PDB entry 8EFT | electron microscopy, 9.68 A resolution (very low resolution: no residue pairs are listed; an interface is given only as per-side residue counts) | chains P and J of the 18 polymer chains in the assembly

== Chain P (and J) ==
Name: Dynamin-like 120 kDa protein, form S1
From: Homo sapiens
Notes: chain J of this document is another copy of the same molecule, construct and numbering; everything in this record applies to it too
UniProtKB: O60313 (OPA1_HUMAN); residues 195-960 here = UniProt positions 195-960
Amino-acid sequence (766 residues; each row starts with the number of its first residue):
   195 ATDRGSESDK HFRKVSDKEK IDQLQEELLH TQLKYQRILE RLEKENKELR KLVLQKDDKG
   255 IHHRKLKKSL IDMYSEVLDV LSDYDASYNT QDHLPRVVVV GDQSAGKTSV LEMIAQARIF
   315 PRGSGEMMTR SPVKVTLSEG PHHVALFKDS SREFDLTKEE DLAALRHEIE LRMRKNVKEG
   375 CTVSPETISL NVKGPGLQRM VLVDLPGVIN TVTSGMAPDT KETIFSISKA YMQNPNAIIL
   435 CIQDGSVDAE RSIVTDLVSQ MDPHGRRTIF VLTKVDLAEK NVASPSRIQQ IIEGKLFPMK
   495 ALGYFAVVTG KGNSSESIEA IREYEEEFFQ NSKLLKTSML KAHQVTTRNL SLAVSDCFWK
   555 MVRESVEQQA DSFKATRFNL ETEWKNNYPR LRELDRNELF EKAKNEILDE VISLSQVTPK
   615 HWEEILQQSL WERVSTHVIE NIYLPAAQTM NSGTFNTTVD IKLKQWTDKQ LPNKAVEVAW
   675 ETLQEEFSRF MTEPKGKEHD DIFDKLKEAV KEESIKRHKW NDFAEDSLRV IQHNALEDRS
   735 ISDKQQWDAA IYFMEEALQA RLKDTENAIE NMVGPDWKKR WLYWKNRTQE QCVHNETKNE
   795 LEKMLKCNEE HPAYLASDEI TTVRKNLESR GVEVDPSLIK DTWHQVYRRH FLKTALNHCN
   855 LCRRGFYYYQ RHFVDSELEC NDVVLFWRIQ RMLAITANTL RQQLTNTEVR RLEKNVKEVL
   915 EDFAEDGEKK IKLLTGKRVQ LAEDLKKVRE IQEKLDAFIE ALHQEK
UniProt features mapped onto this chain:
  - region: Gly-295 to Thr-302 (G1 motif), Met-321 to Arg-324 (G2 motif), Asp-398 to Gly-401 (G3 motif), Thr-467 to Asp-470 (G4 motif), Val-501 to Gly-504 (G5 motif)
  - binding site (GTP): Ser-298, Gly-300, Lys-301, Thr-302, Ser-303, Gly-317, Lys-468, Asp-470, Thr-503, Gly-506, Asn-507
  - binding site (Mg(2+)): Thr-302, Thr-323, Asp-398
  - modified residue: Lys-228 (N6-acetyllysine)
  - natural variant: Glu-270 (E270K: In OPA1), Leu-272 (L272P: In OPA1), Asp-273 (D273A: In OPA1), Arg-290 (R290Q: In OPA1; R290W: In OPA1), Val-293 to Val-294 (deletion: In OPA1), Gly-300 (G300E: In OPA1), Gln-310 (Q310R: In OPA1), Arg-324 to Pro-326 (deletion: In OPA1), Thr-330 (T330S: In OPA1), Ala-357 (A357T: In DOA+ and OPA1), Val-377 (V377I: In OPA1), Ile-382 (I382M: In OPA1 and BEHRS), 41 further natural variant entries in UniProt
  - mutagenesis: Glu-213 (E213A: In interface mutant 9; strongly decreased ability to mediate mitochondrial fusion; when associated with A-217, A-557 and A-565), Gln-217 (Q217A: In interface mutant 9; strongly decreased ability to mediate mitochondrial fusion; when associated with A-213, A-557 and A-565), Arg-235 (R235A: In interface mutant 8; strongly decreased ability to mediate mitochondrial fusion), Leu-243 (L243A: In mutant control 1; does not affect ability to mediate mitochondrial fusion), Leu-248 (L248A: In mutant control 2; does not affect ability to mediate mitochondrial fusion), Gln-297 (Q297E: Abolished GTPase activity without affecting the ability to bind membranes), Ser-298 (S298A: Abolished GTPase activity without affecting the ability to bind membranes), Lys-301 (K301A: Abolished GTPase activity), Thr-302 (T302A: Abolished GTPase activity; T302N: Abolished GTPase activity without affecting the ability to bind membranes), Arg-316 (R316A: Strongly decreased GTPase activity), Glu-320 (E320A: Decreased GTPase activity), Met-321 (M321A: Strongly decreased GTPase activity), 39 further mutagenesis entries in UniProt
Disulfides: Cys-856/Cys-874

== Chain P / chain J interface ==
At this resolution (10 A) residue pairs are not listed: 8 residues of chain P and 7 of chain J lie at the interface.

== In short ==
8 residues of chain P face 7 of chain J across their interface. UniProt lists 11 GTP-binding residues, 3
Mg2+-binding residues and 67 mutagenesis sites on chain P.
Both chains are Dynamin-like 120 kDa protein, form S1 (Homo sapiens). Entry 8EFT (CryoEM of the soluble OPA1
interfaces from the apo helical assembly on a lipid membrane) was determined by electron microscopy together
with 8EEW, 8EF7, 8EFF, 8EFR and 8EFS from the same study.
